Entry 7WCN (electron microscopy, 2.87 A resolution); this record covers chains A and R of the 5 polymer chains in the assembly.

# Chain A
Protein: Guanine nucleotide-binding protein G(s) subunit alpha isoforms short
Organism: Homo sapiens
Reference sequence: P63092 (GNAS2_HUMAN); residue numbers follow UniProt; this construct covers 1-394
Amino-acid sequence (394 residues; each row starts with the number of its first residue):
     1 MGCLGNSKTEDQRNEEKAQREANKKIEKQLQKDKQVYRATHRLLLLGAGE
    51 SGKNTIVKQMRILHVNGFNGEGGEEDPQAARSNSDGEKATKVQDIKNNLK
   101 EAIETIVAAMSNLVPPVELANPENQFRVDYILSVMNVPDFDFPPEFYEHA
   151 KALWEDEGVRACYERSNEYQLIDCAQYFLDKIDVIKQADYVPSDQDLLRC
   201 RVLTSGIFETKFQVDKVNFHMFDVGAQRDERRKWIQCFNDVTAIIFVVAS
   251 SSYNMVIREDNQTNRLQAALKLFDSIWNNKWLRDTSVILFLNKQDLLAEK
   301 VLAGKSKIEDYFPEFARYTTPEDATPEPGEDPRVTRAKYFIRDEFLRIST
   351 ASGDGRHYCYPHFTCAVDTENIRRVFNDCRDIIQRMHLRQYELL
Not modelled in the structure: 1-8, 61-204, 255-261
Differences from the reference sequence: engineered mutation Asn54 (Ser in P63092), Ala226 (Gly in P63092), Ala268 (Glu in P63092), Lys271 (Asn in P63092), Asp274 (Lys in P63092), Lys280 (Arg in P63092), Asp284 (Thr in P63092), Thr285 (Ile in P63092)

# Chain R
Protein: Glucose-dependent insulinotropic receptor
Organism: Homo sapiens
Reference sequence: Q8TDV5 (GP119_HUMAN); residue numbers follow UniProt; this construct covers 1-335
Amino-acid sequence (335 residues; each row starts with the number of its first residue):
     1 MESSFSFGVILAVLASLIIATNTLVAVAVLLLIHKNDGVSLCFTLNLAVA
    51 DTLIGVAISGLLTDQLSSPSRPTQKTLCSLRMAFVTSSAAASVLTVMLIT
   101 FDRYLAIKQPFRYLKIMSGFVAGACIAGLWLVSYLIGFLPLGIPMFQQTA
   151 YKGQCSFFAVFHPHFVLTLSCVGFFPAMLLFVFFYCDMLKIASMHSQQIR
   201 KMEHAGAMAGGYRSPRTPSDFKALRTVSVLIGSFALCWTPFLITGIVQVA
   251 CQECHLYLVLERYLWLLGVGNSLLNPLIYAYWQKEVRLQLYHMALGVKKV
   301 LTSFLLFLSARNCGPERPRESSCHIVTISSSEFDG
Not modelled in the structure: 1-4, 213-219, 301-335
Cystine bridges: Cys78-Cys155
Differences from the reference sequence: conflict Cys237 (Ser in Q8TDV5)
Ligand contacts: ar231453 (8WL; N-(2-fluoranyl-4-methylsulfonyl-phenyl)-5-nitro-6-[4-(3-propan-2-yl-1,2,4-oxadiazol-5-yl)piperidin-1-yl]pyrimidin-4-amine): Phe7, Leu61, Gln65, Met82, Val85, Thr86, Ala89, Ala90, Val93, Leu94, Ile136, Ser156, Phe157, Val166, Leu169, Gly173, Phe174, Trp238, Phe241, Glu261, Trp265
Reported in the primary citation:
  - binding site for ar231453: Leu61, Met82, Val85, Thr86, Ala89, Ala90, Val93, Leu94, Ile136, Phe157, Leu169, Gly173, Phe174, Trp238, Phe241, Glu261, Trp265
  - mutagenesis - K35L, T86A, A89I (10-fold), A89V (10-fold), L94A, I136A, L169A, L242A (9-fold), E261A (9-fold): decreased signaling in response to ar231453
  - mutagenesis - D37L, V85A: unchanged signaling in response to ar231453
  - conformationally variable residues (helix shift): Asp220
  - mutagenesis - M82A, T86G, V93A, F174A, W238A, W238F, F241A, R262A: abolished signaling
  - mutagenesis - F7A, L61A: decreased signaling
  - mutagenesis - V93F, V93L, V93M: unchanged signaling
  - mutagenesis - A89V: unchanged signaling in response to OEA
  - mutagenesis - F157A, E261A, W265A: abolished signaling in response to OEA

# Interface between chain A and chain R
Pairs across the interface (40):
  Gln35(A) - Ser118(R)
  His41(A) - Phe111(R)
  His41(A) - Leu114(R)
  Lys216(A) - Lys115(R)  hydrogen bond (backbone-side chain)
  Asp323(A) - Lys201(R)  salt bridge
  Asp343(A) - Ala205(R)
  Asp343(A) - Ala209(R)
  Leu346(A) - Met202(R)
  Leu346(A) - Gly206(R)
  Arg347(A) - Gly206(R)
  Thr350(A) - Glu203(R)
  Tyr358(A) - Ile199(R)
  Cys359(A) - Met202(R)
  Pro361(A) - Met202(R)
  Phe376(A) - Phe111(R)  hydrophobic
  Arg380(A) - Pro110(R)
  Arg380(A) - Phe111(R)
  Asp381(A) - His195(R)
  Ile383(A) - Pro110(R)  hydrophobic
  Gln384(A) - Ile107(R)  hydrogen bond (side chain-backbone)
  Gln384(A) - Pro110(R)
  Gln384(A) - His195(R)  hydrogen bond
  Arg385(A) - His195(R)  hydrogen bond
  Arg385(A) - Gln198(R)
  Arg385(A) - Ile199(R)
  His387(A) - Ala106(R)  hydrogen bond (side chain-backbone)
  His387(A) - Ile107(R)
  Leu388(A) - Ile107(R)  hydrophobic
  Tyr391(A) - Arg103(R)
  Tyr391(A) - Ala106(R)
  Tyr391(A) - Ile107(R)  hydrophobic
  Glu392(A) - Lys222(R)  salt bridge
  Glu392(A) - Thr226(R)
  Leu393(A) - Met188(R)  hydrophobic
  Leu393(A) - Ala192(R)
  Leu393(A) - Ala223(R)
  Leu393(A) - Thr226(R)
  Leu393(A) - Val227(R)  hydrophobic
  Leu394(A) - Ile199(R)  hydrophobic
  Leu394(A) - Lys222(R)
Interface residues without a listed pair, chain A (31 interface residues in all): Lys34, Arg38, Ala39, Val217, Phe219, Glu314, Tyr318, Cys379
Interface residues without a listed pair, chain R (29 interface residues in all): Asp37, Lys108, Met117, Ile191, Ala207, Gly210

# Summary
31 residues of chain A and 29 residues of chain R are in contact, with 5 hydrogen bonds and 2 salt bridges.
Polar contacts include Asp323(A)-Lys201(R), Glu392(A)-Lys222(R) and Lys216(A)-Lys115(R). The paper reports a
binding site for ar231453 at Leu61(R), Met82(R) and Val85(R) among others; K35L, T86A and A89I of chain R,
among others, reduce signaling in response to ar231453; 26 substitutions were tested in all.
Here chain A is Guanine nucleotide-binding protein G(s) subunit alpha isoforms short and chain R is
Glucose-dependent insulinotropic receptor, both from Homo sapiens. Entry 7WCN (Cryo-EM structure of GPR119-Gs
Complex with small molecule agonist AR231453) was determined by electron microscopy together with 7WCM from
the same study.
